PDB entry 8RJA | X-ray diffraction, 1.97 A resolution | chains C and J of the 6 polymer chains in the assembly

[Chain C]
Molecule: formylmethanofuran dehydrogenase
Source organism: Candidatus Methanoperedenaceae archaeon GB50
Notes: EC 1.2.7.12
Reference sequence: A0A7R9MYM1 (A0A7R9MYM1_9EURY); residue numbers follow UniProt; this construct covers 1-253
Sequence (253 residues; numbered 1 to 253; the number before each row is that of its first residue):
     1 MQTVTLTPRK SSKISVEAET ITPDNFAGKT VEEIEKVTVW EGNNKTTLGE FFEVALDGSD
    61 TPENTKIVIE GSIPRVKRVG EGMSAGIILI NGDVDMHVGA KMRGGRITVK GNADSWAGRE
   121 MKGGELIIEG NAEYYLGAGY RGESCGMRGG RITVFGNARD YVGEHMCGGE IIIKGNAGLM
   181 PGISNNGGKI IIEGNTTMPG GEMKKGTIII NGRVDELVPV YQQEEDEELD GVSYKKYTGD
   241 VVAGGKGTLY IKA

[Chain J]
Molecule: Formylmethanofuran dehydrogenase subunit D
Source organism: Candidatus Methanoperedenaceae archaeon GB50
Notes: EC 1.2.7.12
Reference sequence: A0A7R9R4V6 (A0A7R9R4V6_9EURY); residue numbers follow UniProt; this construct covers 1-126
Sequence (126 residues; each row starts with the number of its first residue):
     1 MKRDVNIVTG RTIKQGADIE NKLSREYFEA CARCEVGPED LRALGISEGS NVRISTDFGS
    61 VVVPVALCEG NPTGIVFIPM GPWANAVVNP DTHGCGMPGF KGVPGTIEPT DDTPLDLKSL
   121 MKLYKE
Unresolved in the structure: 1

[Chain C / chain J interface]
Residue-residue contacts (8; chain C residue first):
  Trp116(C) with Gly94(J)
  Tyr134(C) with Asp91(J), hydrogen bond; His93(J); Gly94(J)
  Tyr135(C) with Gly94(J)
  Arg141(C) with Gly94(J), hydrogen bond (side chain-backbone)
  Arg159(C) with Asp91(J), salt bridge
  Tyr161(C) with His93(J), hydrogen bond (side chain-backbone)
Interface residues without a listed pair, chain J (4 interface residues in all): Cys95

[Summary]
The interface between chain C and chain J involves 6 residues on one side and 4 on the other; the contacts
include 3 hydrogen bonds and 1 salt bridge. Polar contacts include Arg159(C)-Asp91(J), Tyr134(C)-Asp91(J) and
Arg141(C)-Gly94(J).
Here chain C is formylmethanofuran dehydrogenase and chain J is Formylmethanofuran dehydrogenase subunit D,
both from Candidatus Methanoperedenaceae archaeon GB50. Entry 8RJA (Crystal structure of the F420-reducing
formylmethanofuran dehydrogenase complex from the ethanotroph Candidatus Ethanoperedens thermophilum) was
determined by X-ray diffraction together with 8RIU from the same study.
